Entry 8G93 (X-ray diffraction, 1.91 A resolution); this record covers chains A and B.

== Chain A (and B) ==
Molecule: Hydroxysteroid 17-beta dehydrogenase 13
From: Canis lupus familiaris
Notes: chain B of this document is another copy of the same molecule, construct and numbering; everything in this record applies to it too
UniProt: A0A8C0PP93 (A0A8C0PP93_CANLF); residues 2-300 here = UniProt positions 2-300
Sequence (315 residues; each row starts with the number of its first residue; numbering starts at 0):
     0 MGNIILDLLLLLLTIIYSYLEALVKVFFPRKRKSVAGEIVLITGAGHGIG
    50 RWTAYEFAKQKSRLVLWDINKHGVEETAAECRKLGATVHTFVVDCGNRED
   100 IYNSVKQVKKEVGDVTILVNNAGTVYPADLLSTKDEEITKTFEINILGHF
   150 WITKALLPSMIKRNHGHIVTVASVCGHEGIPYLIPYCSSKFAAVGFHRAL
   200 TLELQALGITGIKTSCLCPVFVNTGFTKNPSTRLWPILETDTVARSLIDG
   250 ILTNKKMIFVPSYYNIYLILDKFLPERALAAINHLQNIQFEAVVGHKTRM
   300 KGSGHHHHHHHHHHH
Not modelled in the structure: 0-7, 230-236, 273-314 (chain B: 0-1, 233-234, 275-314)
Differences from the reference sequence: initiating methionine (0); cloning artifact (1); engineered mutation Glu177 (Gly in A0A8C0PP93), Gly178 (Val in A0A8C0PP93), Ala205 (Thr in A0A8C0PP93), Val293 (Ile in A0A8C0PP93); expression tag (301-314)
Small-molecule neighbours:
  - NAD (nicotinamide-adenine-dinucleotide): Gly43, Gly45, His46, Gly47, Ile48, Gly49, Asp67, Ile68, Asn69, Val92, Asp93, Cys94, Gly95, Asn120, Ala121, Gly122, Ile143, Val170, Ala171, Ser172, Tyr185, Lys189, Pro218, Val219, Phe220, Val221, Thr223, Phe225
  - YXW (3-fluoro-N-({(1r,4r)-4-[(2-fluorophenoxy)methyl]-1-hydroxycyclohexyl}methyl)-4-hydroxybenzamide): Ser172, Val173, Cys174, Ile179, Pro180, Tyr181, Leu182, Tyr185, Pro218, Val219, Phe220, Thr226, Lys227, Pro229
Reported in the primary citation:
  - binding site for YXW: Ser172, Cys174, Ile179, Tyr181, Tyr185, Ala205, Val219, Thr226, Lys227
  - conformationally variable residues (order/disorder transition, side-chain flip): Glu177 to Pro180, Phe220, Pro229 to Leu237, Pro274 to Asn286
  - catalytic residues: Ser172, Tyr185, Lys189 (citing earlier work)

== Interface between chain A and chain B ==
Residue-residue contacts (90; chain A residue first):
  Arg97(A) with Asp134(B), salt bridge
  Tyr101(A) with Asp134(B), hydrogen bond
  Asp128(A) with Glu202(B)
  Leu129(A) with Phe149(B), hydrophobic; Lys153(B); Leu156(B), hydrophobic; Glu202(B), hydrogen bond (backbone-side chain)
  Leu130(A) with Lys153(B); Leu156(B), hydrophobic; Pro157(B), hydrophobic; Ile160(B), hydrophobic
  Thr132(A) with Lys153(B), hydrogen bond (backbone-side chain)
  Asp134(A) with Arg97(B), salt bridge; Tyr101(B), hydrogen bond; Trp150(B); Lys153(B), salt bridge
  Glu135(A) with Arg97(B), salt bridge
  Ile137(A) with Lys153(B)
  Thr138(A) with Trp150(B)
  Phe141(A) with Ile145(B), hydrophobic; Leu146(B), hydrophobic; Phe149(B), hydrophobic
  Ile145(A) with Phe141(B), hydrophobic; Ser187(B)
  Leu146(A) with Phe141(B), hydrophobic
  Phe149(A) with Leu129(B), hydrophobic; Ile137(B), hydrophobic; Phe141(B), hydrophobic; Ile183(B), hydrophobic; Pro184(B), hydrophobic; Ser187(B)
  Trp150(A) with Asp134(B); Ile137(B), hydrophobic; Thr138(B)
  Lys153(A) with Leu129(B); Leu130(B); Thr132(B), hydrogen bond (side chain-backbone); Asp134(B), salt bridge
  Leu156(A) with Leu129(B), hydrophobic; Leu130(B), hydrophobic
  Pro157(A) with Leu130(B), hydrophobic
  Ile160(A) with Leu130(B), hydrophobic
  Gly178(A) with Ala198(B); Leu201(B)
  Ile179(A) with Ala198(B)
  Pro180(A) with Leu201(B); Glu202(B); Ala205(B), hydrophobic
  Tyr181(A) with Glu202(B), hydrogen bond (backbone-side chain); Leu206(B)
  Ile183(A) with Phe149(B), hydrophobic; Phe195(B), hydrophobic; Ala198(B), hydrophobic; Leu199(B), hydrophobic; Glu202(B)
  Pro184(A) with Phe149(B), hydrophobic
  Ser187(A) with Ile145(B); Phe149(B); Ala191(B), hydrogen bond (side chain-backbone)
  Phe190(A) with Phe190(B); Gly194(B); Arg197(B)
  Ala191(A) with Ser187(B), hydrogen bond (backbone-side chain); Ala191(B), hydrophobic
  Gly194(A) with Phe190(B)
  Phe195(A) with Ile183(B), hydrophobic; Ser187(B)
  Arg197(A) with Phe190(B)
  Ala198(A) with Gly178(B); Ile179(B); Ile183(B), hydrophobic
  Leu199(A) with Ile183(B), hydrophobic
  Leu201(A) with Gly178(B); Pro180(B)
  Glu202(A) with Asp128(B); Leu129(B), hydrogen bond (side chain-backbone); Pro180(B); Tyr181(B), hydrogen bond (side chain-backbone); Ile183(B)
  Ala205(A) with Pro180(B), hydrophobic
  Leu206(A) with Tyr181(B)
  Asn264(A) with Lys271(B), hydrogen bond
  Leu267(A) with Lys271(B)
  Ile268(A) with Lys271(B); Phe272(B), hydrophobic
  Lys271(A) with Asn264(B), hydrogen bond; Leu267(B); Ile268(B)
  Phe272(A) with Ile268(B), hydrophobic; Phe272(B), hydrophobic
Also at the interface, not in a pair above, chain A (50 interface residues in all): Ala127, Lys133, Thr152, His176, Leu182, Cys186, Val193, Phe258
Also at the interface, not in a pair above, chain B (49 interface residues in all): Ala127, Glu135, Thr152, His176, Leu182, Cys186, Val193, Phe258

== Summary ==
Chain A and chain B form an interface of 50 and 49 residues respectively, with 12 hydrogen bonds and 5 salt
bridges. Among the polar pairs are Arg97(A)-Asp134(B), Asp134(A)-Lys153(B) and Glu135(A)-Arg97(B). The paper
reports catalytic residues Ser172(A), Tyr185(A) and Lys189(A); a binding site for YXW at Ser172(A), Cys174(A)
and Ile179(A) among others.
Chain A and chain B are both Hydroxysteroid 17-beta dehydrogenase 13 (Canis lupus familiaris); the structure,
Crystal structures of 17-beta-hydroxysteroid dehydrogenase 13, was determined by X-ray diffraction, deposited
together with 8G84, 8G89 and 8G9V.
